7Y0H - chains D and M of the 12 polymer chains in the assembly; structure by electron microscopy, 3.56 A resolution.

Chain D:
Name: Immunoglobulin heavy constant mu
From: Homo sapiens
UniProtKB: P01871 (IGHM_HUMAN); residues 229-576 here correspond to UniProt positions 106-453 (UniProt number = residue number - 123)
Sequence (383 residues; numbered 194 to 576; the number before each row is that of its first residue):
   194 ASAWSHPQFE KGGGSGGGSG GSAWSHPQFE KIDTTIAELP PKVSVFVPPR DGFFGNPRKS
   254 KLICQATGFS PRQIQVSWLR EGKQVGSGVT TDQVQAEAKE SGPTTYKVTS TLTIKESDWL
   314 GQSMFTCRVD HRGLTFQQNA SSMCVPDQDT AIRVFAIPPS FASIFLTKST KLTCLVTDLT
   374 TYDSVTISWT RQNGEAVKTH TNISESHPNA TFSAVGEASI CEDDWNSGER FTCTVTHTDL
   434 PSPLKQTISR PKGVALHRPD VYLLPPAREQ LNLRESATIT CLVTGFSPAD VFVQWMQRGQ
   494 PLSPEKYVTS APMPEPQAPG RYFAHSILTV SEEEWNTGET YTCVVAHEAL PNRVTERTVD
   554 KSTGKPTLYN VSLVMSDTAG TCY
Unresolved in the structure: 194-344, 569-576
Cystine bridges: Cys367-Cys426, Cys474-Cys536
Covalently attached groups: N-acetylglucosamine (NAG) linked to Asn563
Sequence notes: expression tag (194-228)
Curated features (UniProtKB/Swiss-Prot):
  - glycosylation (N-linked (GlcNAc...) asparagine): Asn332 (complex), Asn395, Asn402

Chain M:
Name: Erythrocyte membrane protein 1
From: Plasmodium falciparum
UniProtKB: Q6UDW7 (Q6UDW7_PLAFA); numbering as in UniProt (aligned over 1-2628)
Sequence (2636 residues; row label = number of the first residue in the row):
     1 MDSTSTIANK IEEYLGAKSD DSKIDELLKA DPSEVEYYRS GGDGDYLKNN ICKITVNHSD
    61 SGKYDPCEKK LPPYDDNDQW KCQQNSSDGS GKPENICVPP RRERLCTYNL ENLKFDKIRD
   121 NNAFLADVLL TARNEGEKIV QNHPDTNSSN VCNALERSFA DLADIIRGTD QWKGTNSNLE
   181 KNLKQMFAKI RENDKVLQDK YPKDQKYTKL REAWWNANRQ KVWEVITCGA RSNDLLIKRG
   241 WRTSGKSDRK KNFELCRKCG HYEKEVPTKL DYVPQFLRWL TEWIEDFYRE KQNLIDDMER
   301 HREECTREDH KSKEGTSYCS TCKDKCKKYC ECVKKWKTEW ENQENKYKDL YEQNKNKTSQ
   361 KNTSRYDDYV KDFFEKLEAN YSSLENYIKG DPYFAEYATK LSFILNPSDA NNPSGETANH
   421 NDEACNCNES GISSVGQAQT SGPSSNKTCI THSSIKTNKK KECKDVKLGV RENDKDLKIC
   481 VIEDTSLSGV DNCCCQDLLG ILQENCSDNK RGSSSNDSCD NKNQDECQKK LEKVFASLTN
   541 GYKCDKCKSG TSRSKKKWIW KKSSGNEEGL QEEYANTIGL PPRTQSLYLG NLPKLENVCE
   601 DVKDINFDTK EKFLAGCLIV SFHEGKNLKK RYPQNKNSGN KENLCKALEY SFADYGDLIK
   661 GTSIWDNEYT KDLELNLQNN FGKLFGKYIK KNNTAEQDTS YSSLDELRES WWNTNKKYIW
   721 TAMKHGAEMN ITTCNADGSV TGSGSSCDDI PTIDLIPQYL RFLQEWVENF CEQRQAKVKD
   781 VITNCKSCKE SGNKCKTECK TKCKDECEKY KKFIEACGTA GGGIGTAGSP WSKRWDQIYK
   841 RYSKHIEDAK RNRKAGTKNC GTSSTTNAAA STDENKCVQS DIDSFFKHLI DIGLTTPSSY
   901 LSNVLDDNIC GADKAPWTTY TTYTTTEKCN KERDKSKSQS SDTLVVVNVP SPLGNTPYRY
   961 KYACQCKIPT NEETCDDRKE YMNQWSCGSA RTMKRGYKND NYELCKYNGV DVKPTTVRSN
  1021 SSKLDGNDVT FFNLFEQWNK EIQYQIEQYM TNANISCIDE KEVLDSVSDE GTPKVRGGYE
  1081 DGRNNNTDQG TNCKEKCKCY KLWIEKINDQ WGKQKDNYNK FRSKQIYDAN KGSQNKKVVS
  1141 LSNFLFFSCW EEYIQKYFNG DWSKIKNIGS DTFEFLIKKC GNNSAHGEEI FNEKLKNAEK
  1201 KCKENESTDT NINKSETSCD LNATNYIRGC QSKTYDGKIF PGKGGEKQWI CKDTIIHGDT
  1261 NGACIPPRTQ NLCVGELWDK SYGGRSNIKN DTKELLKEKI KNAIHKETEL LYEYHDTGTA
  1321 IISKNDKKGQ KGKNDPNGLP KGFCHAVQRS FIDYKNMILG TSVNIYEHIG KLQEDIKKII
  1381 EKGTPQQKDK IGGVGSSTEN VNAWWKGIER EMWDAVRCAI TKINKKNNNS IFNGDECGVS
  1441 PPTGNDEDQS VSWFKEWGEQ FCIERLRYEQ NIREACTING KNEKKCINSK SGQGDKIQGA
  1501 CKRKCEKYKK YISEKKQEWD KQKTKYENKY VGKSASDLLK ENYPECISAN FDFIFNDNIE
  1561 YKTYYPYGDY SSICSCEQVK YYKYNNAEKK NNKSLCYEKD NDMTWSKKYI KKLENGRSLE
  1621 GVYVPPRRQQ LCLYELFPII IKNEEGMEKA KEELLETLQI VAEREAYYLW KQYNPTGKGI
  1681 DDANKKACCA IRGSFYDLED IIKGNDLVHD EYTKYIDSKL NEIFGSSDTN DIDTKRARTD
  1741 WWENETITNG TDRKTIRQLV WDAMQSGVRY AVEEKNENFP LCMGVEHIGI AKPQFIRWLE
  1801 EWTNEFCEKY TKYFEDMKSK CDPPKRADTC GDNSNIECKK ACANYTNWLN PKRIEWNGMS
  1861 NYYNKIYRKS NKESEGGKDY SMIMAPTVID YLNKRCHGEI NGNYICCSCK NIGAYNTTSG
  1921 TVNKKLQKKE TECEEEKGPL DLMNEVLNKM DKKYSAHKMK CTEVYLEHVE EQLNEIDNAI
  1981 KDYKLYPLDR CFDDQTKMKV CDLIADAIGC KDKTKLDELD EWNDMDLRGT YNKHKGVLIP
  2041 PRRRQLCFSR IVRGPANLRS LNEFKEEILK GAQSEGKFLG NYYKEHKDKE KALEAMKNSF
  2101 YDYEDIIKGT DMLTNIEFKD IKIKLDRLLE KETNNTKKAE DWWKTNKKSI WNAMLCGYKK
  2161 SGNKIIDPSW CTIPTTETPP QFLRWIKEWG TNVCIQKQEH KEYVKSKCSN VTNLGAQASE
  2221 SNNCTSEIKK YQEWSRKRSI RWETISKRYK KYKRMDILKD VKEPDANTYL REHCSKCPCG
  2281 FNDMEEMNNN EDNEKEAFKQ IKEQVKIPAE LEDVIYRIKH HEYDKGNDYI CNKYKNIHDR
  2341 MKKNNGNFVT DNFVKKSWEI SNGVLIPPRR KNLFLYIDPS KICEYKKDPK LFKDFIYWSA
  2401 FTEVERLKKA YGGARAKVVH AMKYSFTDIG SIIKGDDMME KNSSDKIGKI LGDTDGQNEK
  2461 RKKWWDMNKY HIWESMLCGY REAEGDTETN ENCRFPDIES VPQFLRWFQE WSENFCDRRQ
  2521 KLYDKLNSEC ISAECTNGSV DNSKCTHACV NYKNYILTKK TEYEIQTNKY DNEFKNKNSN
  2581 DKDAPDYLKE KCNDNKCECL NKHIDDKNKT WKNPYETLED TFKSKCDCHH HHHHHH
Unresolved in the structure: 1-1024, 1051-1096, 1123-1138, 1202-1225, 1325-1336, 1383-1399, 1428-1430, 1478-1497, 1576-1599, 1611-1619, 1676-1681, 1726-1731, 1746-1754, 1822-1835, 1957-1997, 2026-2036, 2207-2223, 2248-2261, 2287-2636
Cystine bridges: Cys1149-Cys1180, Cys1230-Cys1273, Cys1251-Cys1264, Cys1344-Cys1437, Cys1462-Cys1546, Cys1476-Cys1501, Cys1505-Cys1574, Cys1688-Cys1782, Cys1689-Cys1906, Cys1807-Cys1909, Cys1821-Cys1838, Cys1896-Cys1907, Cys2001-Cys2156, Cys2010-Cys2047, Cys2274-Cys2277
Sequence notes: expression tag (2629-2636)
From the paper describing this entry:
  - mutagenesis - K1238A/D1279A/Y1282A/R2050A/P2055G/N2057A/R2059A: abolished binding to Fcmu-J

Chain D / chain M interface:
Contacting residue pairs (15; chain D residue first):
  Asn465(D) - Ala2056(M)
  Leu466(D) - Ala2056(M)
  Leu466(D) - Asn2057(M)  hydrogen bond (backbone-backbone)
  Arg467(D) - Ile2051(M)
  Arg467(D) - Asn2057(M)  hydrogen bond (side chain-backbone)
  Arg467(D) - Leu2058(M)
  Arg467(D) - Arg2059(M)
  Arg467(D) - Phe2064(M)
  Arg491(D) - Ser1281(M)  hydrogen bond (side chain-backbone)
  Arg491(D) - Tyr1282(M)
  Arg491(D) - Arg1285(M)
  Glu525(D) - Arg2059(M)  salt bridge
  Glu526(D) - Arg2059(M)
  Thr530(D) - Tyr1282(M)
  Gly531(D) - Tyr1282(M)
Also at the interface, not in a pair above, chain D (11 interface residues in all): Glu468, Glu532, Thr533
Also at the interface, not in a pair above, chain M (12 interface residues in all): Asp1279, Pro2055, Leu2128
From the paper, about this interface:
  - pairs named by the authors: Leu466(D)-Asn2057(M) (hydrogen bond), Arg491(D)-Tyr1282(M), Glu525(D)-Arg2059(M), Asp1279(M)-Arg491(D), Ser1281(M)-Arg491(D), Ala2056(M)-Asn465(D), Ala2056(M)-Leu466(D)

In short:
11 residues of chain D and 12 residues of chain M are in contact, with 3 hydrogen bonds and 1 salt bridge.
Among the polar pairs are Glu525(D)-Arg2059(M), Arg467(D)-Asn2057(M) and Arg491(D)-Ser1281(M). The paper
describes a hydrogen bond between Leu466(D) and Asn2057(M); contacts between Arg491(D) and Tyr1282(M),
Glu525(D) and Arg2059(M) and Asp1279(M) and Arg491(D) among others. From the paper:
K1238A/D1279A/Y1282A/R2050A/P2055G/N2057A/R2059A of chain M abolish binding to Fcmu-J.
Chain D is Immunoglobulin heavy constant mu (Homo sapiens) and chain M is Erythrocyte membrane protein 1
(Plasmodium falciparum); the structure, Cryo-EM structure of human IgM-Fc in complex with the J chain and the
P. falciparum VAR2CSA ..., was determined by electron microscopy together with 7Y0J, 7Y09 and 7YG2 from the
same study.
